8RR4 - chains E and F of the 7 polymer chains in the assembly; structure by electron microscopy, 3.20 A resolution.

# Chain E
Molecule: Zinc phosphodiesterase ELAC protein 2
Source organism: Homo sapiens
Notes: EC 3.1.26.11
UniProtKB: Q9BQ52 (RNZ2_HUMAN); numbering as in UniProt (aligned over 32-826)
Sequence (798 residues; row label = number of the first residue in the row):
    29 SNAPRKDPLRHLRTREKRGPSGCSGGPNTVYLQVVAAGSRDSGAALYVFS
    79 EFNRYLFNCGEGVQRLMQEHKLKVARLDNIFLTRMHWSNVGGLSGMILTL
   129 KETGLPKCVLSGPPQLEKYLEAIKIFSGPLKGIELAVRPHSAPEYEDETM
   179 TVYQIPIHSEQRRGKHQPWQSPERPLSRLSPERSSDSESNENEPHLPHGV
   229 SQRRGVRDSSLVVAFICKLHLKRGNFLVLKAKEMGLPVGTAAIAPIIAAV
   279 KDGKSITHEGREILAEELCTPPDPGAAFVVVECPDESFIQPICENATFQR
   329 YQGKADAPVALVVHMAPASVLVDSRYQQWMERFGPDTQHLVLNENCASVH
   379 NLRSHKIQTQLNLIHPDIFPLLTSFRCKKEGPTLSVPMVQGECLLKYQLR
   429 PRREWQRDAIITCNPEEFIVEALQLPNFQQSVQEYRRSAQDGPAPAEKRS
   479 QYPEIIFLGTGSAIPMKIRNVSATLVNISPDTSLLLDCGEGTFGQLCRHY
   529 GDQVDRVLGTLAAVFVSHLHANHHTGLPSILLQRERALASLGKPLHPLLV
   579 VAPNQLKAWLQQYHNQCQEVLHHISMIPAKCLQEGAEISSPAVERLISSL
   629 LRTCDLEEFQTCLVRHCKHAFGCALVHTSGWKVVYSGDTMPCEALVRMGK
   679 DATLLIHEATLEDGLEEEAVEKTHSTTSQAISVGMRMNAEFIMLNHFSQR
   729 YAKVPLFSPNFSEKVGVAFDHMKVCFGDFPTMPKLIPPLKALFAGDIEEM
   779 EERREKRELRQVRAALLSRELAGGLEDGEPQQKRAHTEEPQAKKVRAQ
Not modelled in the structure: 29-53, 190-233, 402-413, 468-478, 793-826
Construct notes: expression tag (29-31); engineered mutation N550 (Asp in Q9BQ52)
Swiss-Prot annotation at these positions:
  - modified residue (Phosphoserine): S199, S208, S212, S229, S618, S736
  - natural variant: F154 (F154L: In COXPD17), R211 (R211Q: In HPC2), S217 (S217L: In HPC2), L423 (L423F: In COXPD17), G487 (G487R: In HPC2), T520 (T520I: In COXPD17), A541 (A541T: In HPC2), E622 (E622V: In HPC2), R781 (R781H: In HPC2), G806 (G806R: In HPC2)
Metal / ion sites: Zn2+ site 1: H546, H548, H644, D666; Zn2+ site 2: H551, D666, H724
What the authors report for this chain:
  - Zn2+ coordination: H546, H548, H551, H644, D666, H724
  - mutagenesis - D550N: abolished catalytic activity (citing earlier work)
  - catalytic residues: H702 (citing earlier work)
  - binding site for Human mitochondria tRNA-Tyr precursor with 3' trailer: K700
  - binding site for Human mitochondria tRNA-Tyr precursor with 3' trailer: L547, H548, C645, K646, H647 (proposed by the authors, not directly observed)

# Chain F
Molecule: tRNA methyltransferase 10 homolog C
Source organism: Homo sapiens
Notes: EC 2.1.1.-, 2.1.1.218, 2.1.1.221
UniProtKB: Q7L0Y3 (TM10C_HUMAN); numbering as in UniProt (aligned over 92-403)
Sequence (315 residues; numbered 89 to 403; the number before each row is that of its first residue):
    89 SNAAATREFIEMWRLLGREVPEHITEEELKTLMECVSNTAKKKYLKYLYT
   139 KEKVKKARQIKKEMKAAAREEAKNIKLLETTEEDKQKNFLFLRLWDRNMD
   189 IAMGWKGAQAMQFGQPLVFDMAYENYMKRKELQNTVSQLLESEGWNRRNV
   239 DPFHIYFCNLKIDGALHRELVKRYQEKWDKLLLTSTEKSHVDLFPKDSII
   289 YLTADSPNVMTTFRHDKVYVIGSFVDKSMQPGTSLAKAKRLNLATECLPL
   339 DKYLQWEIGNKNLTLDQMIRILLCLKNNGNWQEALQFVPKRKHTGFLEIS
   389 QHSQEFINRLKKAKT
Not modelled in the structure: 89-91, 157-174, 386-403
Construct notes: expression tag (89-91)
Swiss-Prot annotation at these positions:
  - natural variant: R181 (R181L: In COXPD30), T272 (T272A: In COXPD30)
  - mutagenesis: D314 (D314N: Abolished mitochondrial tRNA methylation. Does not affect mitochondrial tRNA 5'-end processing)
Small-molecule neighbours: S-adenosylhomocysteine (SAH): L290, T291, A292, D293, V308, I309, G310, F312, V313, D314, S322, E334, C335, L336, L338, K349, N350, L351, L353, M356

# How chain E and chain F interact
Contacting residue pairs (10):
  V256(E) with M100(F), hydrophobic
  L257(E) with M100(F), hydrophobic
  K260(E) with E96(F), salt bridge; E99(F), salt bridge; L103(F)
  V266(E) with L103(F); L104(F), hydrophobic
  G267(E) with L103(F)
  R791(E) with D339(F), salt bridge; K340(F)
From the paper, about this interface:
  - specific contacts: K260(E)-E96(F) (salt bridge), K260(E)-E99(F) (salt bridge), R791(E)-D339(F) (salt bridge)
  - interface residues, chain E: V256(E), L257(E), K260(E), V266(E), G267(E)
  - interface residues, chain F: M100(F), L103(F), L104(F)

# In short
6 residues of chain E and 7 residues of chain F are in contact, with 3 salt bridges. Polar contacts include
K260(E)-E96(F), K260(E)-E99(F) and R791(E)-D339(F). The authors report salt bridges between K260(E) and
E96(F), K260(E) and E99(F) and R791(E) and D339(F). The paper reports the catalytic residue H702(E); D550N of
chain E abolishes catalytic activity.
Here chain E is Zinc phosphodiesterase ELAC protein 2 and chain F is tRNA methyltransferase 10 homolog C, both
from Homo sapiens. Entry 8RR4 (Human mitochondrial RNase Z complex with ELAC2-D550N catalytic mutant with
ordered flexible arm and tRNA-Tyr precursor ...) was determined by electron microscopy, deposited together
with 8RR1.
